9MDD - chain A; structure by X-ray diffraction, 1.60 A resolution.

# Chain A
Molecule: Cyclic GMP-AMP synthase
Source organism: Homo sapiens
Notes: EC 2.7.7.86
Reference sequence: Q8N884 (CGAS_HUMAN); numbering as in UniProt (aligned over 157-522)
Sequence (366 residues; each row starts with the number of its first residue):
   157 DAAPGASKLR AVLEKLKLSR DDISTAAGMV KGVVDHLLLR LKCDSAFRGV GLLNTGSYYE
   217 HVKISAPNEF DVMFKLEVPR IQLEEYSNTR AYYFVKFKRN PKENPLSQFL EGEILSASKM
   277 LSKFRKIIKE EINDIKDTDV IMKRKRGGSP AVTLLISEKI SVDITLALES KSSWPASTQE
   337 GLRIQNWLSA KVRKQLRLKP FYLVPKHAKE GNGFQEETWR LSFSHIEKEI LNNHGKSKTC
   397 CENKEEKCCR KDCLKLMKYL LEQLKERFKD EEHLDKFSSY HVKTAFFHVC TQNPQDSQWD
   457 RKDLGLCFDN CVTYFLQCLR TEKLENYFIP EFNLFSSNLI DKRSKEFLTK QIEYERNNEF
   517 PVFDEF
Disordered / not traced: 157-162, 254-260
Differences from the reference sequence: conflict Glu427 (Lys in Q8N884), Glu428 (Lys in Q8N884)
Metal / ion sites: Mn2+ site 1: Glu225, Asp227, Asp319 (together with A1BJD, AMP-PNP); Mn2+ site 2: Glu225, Asp227 (together with AMP-PNP); Zn2+: His390, Cys396, Cys397, Cys404
Ligand contacts:
  - A1BJD (3-{[(2S)-1-{[(5P)-3-chloro-5-(1H-imidazol-2-yl)phenyl]amino}-1-oxopropan-2-yl](methyl)carbamoyl}pyridine-2-carboxylic acid): Thr211, Glu225, Asp227, Met229, Arg302, Gly304, Ser305, Pro306, Asp319, Thr321, Val360, Lys362, Arg376, Leu377, Ser378, Ser380
  - AMP-PNP (ANP; phosphoaminophosphonic acid-adenylate ester): Gly212, Ser213, Glu216, Lys219, Glu225, Asp227, Asp319, Arg376, Ser380, Glu383, Lys414, Ser435, Tyr436, Lys439
Swiss-Prot annotation at these positions:
  - region: Lys384 to Lys407 (DNA-binding)
  - motif: Leu169 to Leu174 (Nuclear export signal), Asp295 to Ser305 (Nuclear localization signal), Lys299 to Arg302 (KRKR-loop)
  - binding site (GTP): Thr211, Asp319, Arg376 to Glu383
  - binding site (ATP): Ser213, Glu225 to Asp227, Ser380 to Glu383, Lys414, Ser435 to Lys439
  - binding site (Mg(2+)): Glu225, Asp227, Asp319
  - binding site (2',3'-cGAMP): Asp227, Asp319, Lys362, Arg376
  - binding site (Zn(2+)): His390, Cys396, Cys397, Cys404
  - site: Asp157, Ala158 (Cleavage), Lys187 (Important for preferential detection of curved long DNA), Leu195 (Important for preferential detection of curved long DNA), Arg255 (Arginine-anchor), Asp319, Ile320 (Cleavage)
  - modified residue: Asp191 (PolyADP-ribosyl aspartic acid), Asn210 (Microbial infection: Deamidated asparagine), Ser213 (Phosphoserine), Tyr215 (Phosphotyrosine), Glu286 (5-glutamyl polyglutamate), Ser305 (Phosphoserine), Glu314 (5-glutamyl glutamate), Lys384 (N6-acetyllysine), Asn389 (Microbial infection: Deamidated asparagine), Lys392 (N6-acetyllysine), Lys394 (N6-acetyllysine), Lys414 (N6-acetyllysine), Ser434 (Phosphoserine), Ser435 (Phosphoserine), Gln451 (Microbial infection: Deamidated glutamine), Gln454 (Microbial infection: Deamidated glutamine), Lys506 (N6-methyllysine)
  - lipidation (S-palmitoyl cysteine): Cys404, Cys405, Cys474
  - cross-link (Glycyl lysine isopeptide (Lys-Gly)): Lys173 (interchain with G-Cter in ubiquitin), Lys231 (interchain with G-Cter in SUMO), Lys285 (interchain with G-Cter in ubiquitin), Lys347 (interchain with G-Cter in SUMO), Lys384 (interchain with G-Cter in SUMO), Lys394 (interchain with G-Cter in SUMO), Lys411 (interchain with G-Cter in ubiquitin), Lys414 (interchain with G-Cter in ubiquitin), Lys479 (interchain with G-Cter in SUMO)
  - natural variant: Gly303 (G303E: Found in patients with tumors), Lys432 (K432T: Found in patients with uterine endometrioid carcinoma)
  - mutagenesis: Asp157 (D157A: No effect on type I IFN and RSAD2 induction. Highly decreases cleavage by CASP1 and enhances type I IFN and enhances RSAD2 induction upon DNA virus infection ...), Leu169 to Leu174 (Abolished export from the nucleus to the cytosol in response to DNA stimulation), Lys171 to Leu174 (Abolishes DNA-binding but does not affect translocation to the nucleus following treatment with etoposide; when associated with A-407), Lys171 (K171A: No effect on stimulation of interferon production), Leu172 (L172A: Impaired type-I interferon production in response to DNA stimulation), Lys173 (K173A: Strongly reduces enzyme activity and stimulation of interferon production; when associated with A-176. No effect on stimulation of interferon production ...), Leu174 (L174N: Strongly reduces enzyme activity and stimulation of interferon production), Arg176 (R176A: Strongly reduces enzyme activity and stimulation of interferon production; when associated with A-173), Lys187 (K187N: Induces alteration of the DNA-binding surface and leads to increased synthesis of cyclic GMP-AMP (cGAMP); when associated with R-195), Asp191 (D191A: Abolished poly-ADP-ribosylation by PARP1, stimulating interferon production), Leu195 (L195R: Induces alteration of the DNA-binding surface and leads to increased synthesis of cyclic GMP-AMP (cGAMP); when associated with N-187), Asn210 to Tyr214 (Abolishes DNA-binding but does not affect translocation to the nucleus following treatment with etoposide; when associated with A-384), 58 further mutagenesis entries in UniProt

# Overview
Chain A binds compound A1BJD and AMP-PNP. The Mn2+ site 1 is built by Glu225, Asp227 and Asp319. Curated
annotation (UniProt) lists 10 GTP-binding residues, 14 ATP-binding residues, 3 Mg2+-binding residues and 4
residues binding 2',3'-cGAMP.
Chain A is Cyclic GMP-AMP synthase (Homo sapiens); the structure, Crystal Structure of human cyclic GMP-AMP
synthase (cGAS) in complex with compound 23;
(S)-1-(6,7-dichloro-1-methyl-1,3,4,5-tetrahydro-2H-pyrido[4,3-b]indol-2-yl)-2-methoxyethan-1-one, was
determined by X-ray diffraction together with 9ELX and 9MDC from the same study.
